Entry 2C7Z (X-ray diffraction, 2.37 A resolution); this record covers chain A.

Chain A:
Molecule: 3-ketoacyl-CoA thiolase 2
From: Arabidopsis thaliana
Notes: EC 2.3.1.16
UniProtKB: Q9S7M3 (THIK2_ARATH); numbering as in UniProt (aligned over 38-441)
Chain sequence (404 residues; numbered 38 to 441; the number before each row is that of its first residue):
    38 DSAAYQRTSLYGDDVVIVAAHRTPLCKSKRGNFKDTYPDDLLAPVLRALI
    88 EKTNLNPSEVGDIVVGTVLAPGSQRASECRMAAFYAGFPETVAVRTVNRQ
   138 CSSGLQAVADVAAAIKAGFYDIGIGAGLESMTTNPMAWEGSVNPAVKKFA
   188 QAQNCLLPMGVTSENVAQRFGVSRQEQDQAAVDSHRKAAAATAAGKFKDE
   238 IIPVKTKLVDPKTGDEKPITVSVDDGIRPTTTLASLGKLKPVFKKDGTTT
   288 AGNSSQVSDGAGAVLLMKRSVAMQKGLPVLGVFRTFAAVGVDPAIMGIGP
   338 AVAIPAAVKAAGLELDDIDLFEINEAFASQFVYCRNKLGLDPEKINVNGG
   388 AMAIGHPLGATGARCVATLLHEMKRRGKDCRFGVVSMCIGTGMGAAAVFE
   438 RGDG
Disordered / not traced: 38, 177-183
Disulfides: C138-C192

Overview:
Chain A is 3-ketoacyl-CoA thiolase 2 (Arabidopsis thaliana); the structure, Plant enzyme crystal form II, was
determined by X-ray diffraction (same publication as 2C7Y).
